Entry 1TU4 (X-ray diffraction, 2.20 A resolution); this record covers chain A.

# Chain A
Molecule: Ras-related protein Rab-5A
Organism: Homo sapiens
Notes: fragment: GTP binding domain
UniProt: P20339 (RAB5A_HUMAN); residues 15-184 here = UniProt positions 15-184
Chain sequence (171 residues; numbered 14 to 184; the number before each row is that of its first residue):
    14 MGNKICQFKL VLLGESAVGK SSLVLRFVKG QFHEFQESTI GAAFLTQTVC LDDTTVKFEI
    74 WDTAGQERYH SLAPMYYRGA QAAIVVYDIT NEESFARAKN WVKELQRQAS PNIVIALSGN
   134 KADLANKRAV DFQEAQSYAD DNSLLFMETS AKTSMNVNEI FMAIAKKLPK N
Not modelled in the structure: 14, 184
Construct notes: cloning artifact (14); modified residue (88, 160, 168, 175)
Modified residues: Mse88, Mse160, Mse168, Mse175 (selenomethionine; parent Met)
Swiss-Prot annotation at these positions:
  - motif: Q44 to A56 (Switch 1), A77 to A93 (Switch 2)
  - binding site (GTP): S29, A30, G32, K33, S34, S35, H46, E47, T52, G78, N133, K134, D136, A164, K165
  - binding site (Mg(2+)): S34, T52
  - modified residue: S84 (Phosphoserine)
  - glycosylation: R120 (Microbial infection: N-beta-linked (GlcNAc) arginine)
  - mutagenesis: S34 (S34N: Increased interaction wih ATP9A), G54 (G54Q: Strongly decreases ZFYVE20 binding affinity), A56 (A56E: Strongly decreases ZFYVE20 binding affinity), F57 (F57A: Strongly decreases RABEP1 and ZFYVE20 binding affinity), W74 (W74A: Strongly decreases RABEP1 binding affinity), Q79 (Q79L: Loss of GTPase activity. Does not inhibit filopodia formation), Y82 (Y82A: Strongly decreases RABEP1 binding affinity. Impairs endosome fusion), S84 (S84A: Loss of phosphorylation. No effect on GDI1 and GDI2 binding; S84E: Phosphomimetic mutant. Loss of GDI1 and GDI2 binding), Y89 (Y89A: Strongly decreases RABEP1 binding affinity), K116 (K116E: No effect on RABEP1 binding affinity), R120 (R120E: No effect on RABEP1 binding affinity)
Metal / ion sites: Co2+ site 1: S34 (together with GDP); Co2+ site 2: H83 (shared with 2 residues of chain B)
Small-molecule neighbours: GDP (guanosine-5'-diphosphate): E28, S29, A30, V31, G32, K33, S34, S35, E80, N133, K134, D136, L137, T162, S163, A164, K165

# Summary
Chain A binds GDP. From UniProt: 15 GTP-binding residues, Mg2+-binding residues S34 and T52 and 11 mutagenesis
sites.
Chain A is Ras-related protein Rab-5A (Homo sapiens); the structure, Crystal Structure of Rab5-GDP Complex,
was determined by X-ray diffraction together with 1TU3 from the same study.
